7SCZ - chains J and A of the 11 polymer chains in the assembly; structure by electron microscopy, 3.50 A resolution.

Chain J:
Molecule: 147-nt DNA strand
Sequence (147 nucleotides; each row starts with the number of its first residue; numbers below 1 keep their minus sign (DA-73 is residue -73)):
   -73 ATCGAGAATC CCGGTGCCGA GGCCGCTCAA TTGGTCGTAG ACAGCTCTAG CACCGCTTAA
   -13 ACGCACGTAC GCGCTGTCCC CCGCGTTTTA ACCGCCAAGG GGATTACTCC CTAGTCTCCA
    47 GGCACGTGTC AGATATATAC ATCCGAT

Chain A:
Name: Histone H3.1
Organism: Homo sapiens
UniProt: P68431 (H31_HUMAN); residues 0-135 here correspond to UniProt positions 1-136 (UniProt number = residue number + 1)
Sequence (139 residues; numbered -3 to 135; the number before each row is that of its first residue; numbers below 1 keep their minus sign (Gly-3 is residue -3)):
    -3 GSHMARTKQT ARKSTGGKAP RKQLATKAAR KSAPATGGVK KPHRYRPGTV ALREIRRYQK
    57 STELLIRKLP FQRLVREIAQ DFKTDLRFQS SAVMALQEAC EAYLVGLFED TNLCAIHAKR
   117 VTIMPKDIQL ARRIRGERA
Disordered / not traced: -3 to 37, 134-135
Sequence notes: expression tag (-3 to -1)
UniProt features mapped onto this chain:
  - modified residue: Arg2 (Asymmetric dimethylarginine), Thr3 (Phosphothreonine), Lys4 (Allysine), Gln5 (5-glutamyl dopamine), Thr6 (Phosphothreonine), Arg8 (Citrulline), Lys9 (N6,N6,N6-trimethyllysine), Ser10 (ADP-ribosylserine), Thr11 (Phosphothreonine), Lys14 (N6-(2-hydroxyisobutyryl)lysine), Arg17 (Asymmetric dimethylarginine), Lys18 (N6-(2-hydroxyisobutyryl)lysine), Lys23 (N6-(2-hydroxyisobutyryl)lysine), Arg26 (Citrulline), Lys27 (N6,N6,N6-trimethyllysine), Ser28 (ADP-ribosylserine), Lys36 (N6,N6,N6-trimethyllysine), Lys37 (N6-methyllysine), Tyr41 (Phosphotyrosine), Lys56 (N6,N6,N6-trimethyllysine) and 8 more in UniProt
  - lipidation: Lys18 (N6-decanoyllysine)

Chain J / chain A interface:
Pairs across the interface (21):
  DG-24(J) with Arg83(A), sugar contact; Phe84(A), sugar contact; Gln85(A), phosphate contact; Ser86(A), hydrogen bond to the phosphate
  DC-23(J) with Arg72(A), salt bridge to the phosphate; Arg83(A), phosphate contact; Phe84(A), hydrogen bond to the phosphate
  DA-5(J) with Arg42(A), salt bridge to the phosphate; Pro43(A), phosphate contact
  DC-4(J) with Thr118(A), hydrogen bond to the phosphate
  DG-3(J) with Arg116(A), phosphate contact; Val117(A), hydrogen bond to the phosphate; Thr118(A), hydrogen bond to the phosphate; Met120(A), phosphate contact
  DC-2(J) with Arg116(A), phosphate contact
  DC69(J) with Tyr41(A), phosphate contact; Thr45(A), phosphate contact
  DC70(J) with Tyr41(A), phosphate contact; Arg42(A), hydrogen bond to the phosphate; Thr45(A), hydrogen bond to the phosphate
  DG71(J) with Arg42(A), phosphate contact
Interface residues without a listed pair, chain J (11 interface residues in all): DA-14, DA-13
Interface residues without a listed pair, chain A (18 interface residues in all): His39, Arg40, Arg63, Lys115, Lys122

Overview:
The interface between chain J and chain A involves 11 residues on one side and 18 on the other, with 7
hydrogen bonds and 2 salt bridges. Polar pairs include DG-24(J)-Ser86(A), DC-23(J)-Phe84(A) and
DC-4(J)-Thr118(A).
Here chain J is a 147-nt DNA strand and chain A is Histone H3.1 (Homo sapiens). Entry 7SCZ (Nuc147 bound to
multiple BRCTs) was determined by electron microscopy, deposited together with 7SCY.
